Entry 7TAO (electron microscopy, 3.20 A resolution); this record covers chains O and A of the 15 polymer chains in the assembly.

[Chain O]
Molecule: Yeast V-ATPase subunit f
Source organism: Saccharomyces cerevisiae
UniProtKB: P0C5R9 (YP17B_YEAST); residues 1-85 here = UniProt positions 1-85
Sequence (85 residues; each row starts with the number of its first residue):
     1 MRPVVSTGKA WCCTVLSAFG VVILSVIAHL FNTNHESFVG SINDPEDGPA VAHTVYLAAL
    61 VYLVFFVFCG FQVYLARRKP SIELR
Unresolved in the structure: 1-6, 76-85

[Chain A]
Molecule: V-type proton ATPase subunit a, vacuolar isoform
Source organism: Saccharomyces cerevisiae
UniProtKB: P32563 (VPH1_YEAST); residue numbers follow UniProt; this construct covers 1-840
Sequence (840 residues; each row starts with the number of its first residue):
     1 MAEKEEAIFR SAEMALVQFY IPQEISRDSA YTLGQLGLVQ FRDLNSKVRA FQRTFVNEIR
    61 RLDNVERQYR YFYSLLKKHD IKLYEGDTDK YLDGSGELYV PPSGSVIDDY VRNASYLEER
   121 LIQMEDATDQ IEVQKNDLEQ YRFILQSGDE FFLKGDNTDS TSYMDEDMID ANGENIAAAI
   181 GASVNYVTGV IARDKVATLE QILWRVLRGN LFFKTVEIEQ PVYDVKTREY KHKNAFIVFS
   241 HGDLIIKRIR KIAESLDANL YDVDSSNEGR SQQLAKVNKN LSDLYTVLKT TSTTLESELY
   301 AIAKELDSWF QDVTREKAIF EILNKSNYDT NRKILIAEGW IPRDELATLQ ARLGEMIARL
   361 GIDVPSIIQV LDTNHTPPTF HRTNKFTAGF QSICDCYGIA QYREINAGLP TIVTFPFMFA
   421 IMFGDMGHGF LMTLAALSLV LNEKKINKMK RGEIFDMAFT GRYIILLMGV FSMYTGFLYN
   481 DIFSKTMTIF KSGWKWPDHW KKGESITATS VGTYPIGLDW AWHGTENALL FSNSYKMKLS
   541 ILMGFIHMTY SYFFSLANHL YFNSMIDIIG NFIPGLLFMQ GIFGYLSVCI VYKWAVDWVK
   601 DGKPAPGLLN MLINMFLSPG TIDDELYPHQ AKVQVFLLLM ALVCIPWLLL VKPLHFKFTH
   661 KKKSHEPLPS TEADASSEDL EAQQLISAMD ADDAEEEEVG SGSHGEDFGD IMIHQVIHTI
   721 EFCLNCVSHT ASYLRLWALS LAHAQLSSVL WTMTIQIAFG FRGFVGVFMT VALFAMWFAL
   781 TCAVLVLMEG TSAMLHSLRL HWVESMSKFF VGEGLPYEPF AFEYKDMEVA VASASSSASS
Unresolved in the structure: 1-2, 155-183, 660-705, 828-840
Small-molecule neighbours:
  - WEV ((5R)-2,4-dideoxy-1-C-{(2S,3R,4S)-3-hydroxy-4-[(2R,3S,4E,6E,9R,10S,11R,12E,14Z)-10-hydroxy-3,15-dimethoxy-7,9,11,13-tetramethyl-16-oxo-1-oxacyclohexadeca-4,6,12,14-tetraen-2-yl]pentan-2-yl}-4-methyl-5-propan-2-yl-alpha-D-threo-pentopyranose), molecule 1: Ile454, Leu780, Ala783, Val784, Leu787
  - WEV, molecule 2: Ile713, Val716, Ile717, Ile720
Swiss-Prot annotation at these positions:
  - modified residue: Ala2 (N-acetylalanine)
What the authors report for this chain:
  - binding site for WEV: Leu780, Ala783

[How chain O and chain A interact]
Contacting residue pairs (31; chain O residue first):
  Phe19(O) - Leu431(A)  hydrophobic
  Phe19(O) - Leu434(A)  hydrophobic
  Phe19(O) - Phe774(A)
  Phe19(O) - Phe778(A)  hydrophobic
  Gly20(O) - Phe774(A)
  Ile23(O) - Phe774(A)  hydrophobic
  Leu24(O) - Phe774(A)  hydrophobic
  Ile27(O) - Trp751(A)  hydrophobic
  Ile27(O) - Phe759(A)  hydrophobic
  Phe31(O) - Phe759(A)  hydrophobic
  His35(O) - Thr488(A)  hydrogen bond
  Glu36(O) - Trp520(A)
  Ser37(O) - Lys485(A)  hydrogen bond (backbone-side chain)
  Ser37(O) - Thr486(A)
  Ser37(O) - His523(A)  hydrogen bond
  Phe38(O) - Trp751(A)  hydrophobic
  Ile42(O) - Lys502(A)
  Asp47(O) - Arg762(A)  salt bridge
  Ala50(O) - Arg762(A)
  Val51(O) - Phe759(A)
  Thr54(O) - Gly766(A)
  Thr54(O) - Val767(A)
  Thr54(O) - Thr770(A)
  Leu57(O) - Val767(A)  hydrophobic
  Ala58(O) - Val767(A)
  Ala58(O) - Thr770(A)
  Ala58(O) - Val771(A)  hydrophobic
  Val61(O) - Val771(A)  hydrophobic
  Tyr62(O) - Val771(A)  hydrogen bond (side chain-backbone)
  Tyr62(O) - Phe774(A)  hydrophobic
  Tyr62(O) - Ala775(A)  hydrogen bond (side chain-backbone)
Interface residues without a listed pair, chain O (23 interface residues in all): Leu16, Asp44, Pro45, Val55
Interface residues without a listed pair, chain A (24 interface residues in all): Phe430, Phe483, Gln756, Phe761, Gly763, Trp777

[In short]
23 residues of chain O and 24 residues of chain A are in contact; the contacts include 5 hydrogen bonds and 1
salt bridge. Among the polar pairs are Asp47(O)-Arg762(A), His35(O)-Thr488(A) and Ser37(O)-Lys485(A). Chain A
binds compound WEV. From the paper: a binding site for WEV at Leu780(A) and Ala783(A).
Here chain O is Yeast V-ATPase subunit f and chain A is V-type proton ATPase subunit a, vacuolar isoform, both
from Saccharomyces cerevisiae. Entry 7TAO (Cryo-EM structure of bafilomycin A1 bound to yeast VO V-ATPase) was
determined by electron microscopy, deposited together with 7TAP.
